PDB entry 4O9A | X-ray diffraction, 1.52 A resolution | chains B and C of the 4 polymer chains in the assembly

[Chain B (and C)]
Protein: Acetyl-CoA acetyltransferase
Organism: Ralstonia eutropha
Notes: EC 2.3.1.9; fragment: c88s; chain C of this document is another copy of the same molecule, construct and numbering; everything in this record applies to it too
UniProtKB: P14611 (THIL_CUPNH); residue numbers follow UniProt; this construct covers 2-393
Sequence (398 residues; row label = number of the first residue in the row; numbers below 1 keep their minus sign (His-4 is residue -4)):
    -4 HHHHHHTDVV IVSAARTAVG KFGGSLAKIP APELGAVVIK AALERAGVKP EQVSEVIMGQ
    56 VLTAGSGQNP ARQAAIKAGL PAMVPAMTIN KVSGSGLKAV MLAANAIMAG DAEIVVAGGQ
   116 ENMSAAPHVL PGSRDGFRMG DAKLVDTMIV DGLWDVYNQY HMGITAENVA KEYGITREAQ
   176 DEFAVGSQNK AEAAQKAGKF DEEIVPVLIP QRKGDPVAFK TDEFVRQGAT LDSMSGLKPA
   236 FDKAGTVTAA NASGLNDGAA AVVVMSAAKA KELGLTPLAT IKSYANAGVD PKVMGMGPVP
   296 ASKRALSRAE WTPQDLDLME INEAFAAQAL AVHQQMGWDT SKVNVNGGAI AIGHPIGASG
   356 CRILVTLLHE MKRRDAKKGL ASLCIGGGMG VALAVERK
Unresolved in the structure: -4 to 1
Sequence notes: expression tag (-4 to 1); engineered mutation Ser88 (Cys in P14611)
UniProt features mapped onto this chain:
  - active site (Proton acceptor): His349, Cys379
  - mutagenesis: His156 (H156A: Almost complete loss of acetoacetyl-CoA thiolase activity), Phe219 (F219A: About 50% loss of acetoacetyl-CoA thiolase activity; F219Y: 2-fold increase of acetoacetyl-CoA thiolase activity), Arg221 (R221A: Almost complete loss of acetoacetyl-CoA thiolase activity), Ser248 (S248A: About 40% loss of acetoacetyl-CoA thiolase activity), His349 (H349A: Almost complete loss of acetoacetyl-CoA thiolase activity), Cys379 (C379S: Almost complete loss of acetoacetyl-CoA thiolase activity)

[Chain B / chain C interface]
Contacting residue pairs (31):
  Phe17(B) with Arg133(C)
  His123(B) with Phe132(C); Gly135(C), hydrogen bond (side chain-backbone)
  Leu125(B) with Leu139(C), hydrophobic
  Phe132(B) with His123(C)
  Arg133(B) with Phe17(C)
  Met134(B) with Asp141(C); Met143(C), hydrophobic; Ile144(C), hydrophobic; Leu250(C), hydrophobic
  Gly135(B) with His123(C), hydrogen bond (backbone-side chain); Asp141(C), hydrogen bond (backbone-side chain); Ile144(C)
  Asp136(B) with Lys138(C), salt bridge; Leu139(C); Val140(C); Asp141(C), hydrogen bond (side chain-backbone)
  Ala137(B) with Lys138(C); Leu139(C), hydrogen bond (backbone-backbone)
  Lys138(B) with Asp136(C); Ala137(C)
  Leu139(B) with Leu125(C), hydrophobic; Asp136(C); Ala137(C), hydrogen bond (backbone-backbone)
  Val140(B) with Asp136(C)
  Asp141(B) with Met134(C); Gly135(C), hydrogen bond (side chain-backbone); Asp136(C), hydrogen bond (backbone-side chain)
  Met143(B) with Met134(C), hydrophobic
  Ile144(B) with Gly135(C)
  Leu250(B) with Met134(C), hydrophobic

[In short]
The chain B/chain C interface involves 16 residues from each chain, with 8 hydrogen bonds and 1 salt bridge.
Polar pairs include Asp136(B)-Lys138(C), His123(B)-Gly135(C) and Gly135(B)-Asp141(C). UniProt lists
active-site residues His349(B) and Cys379(B) and 6 mutagenesis sites on chain B.
Both chains are Acetyl-CoA acetyltransferase (Ralstonia eutropha). Entry 4O9A (Crystal structure of
Beta-ketothiolase (PhaA) from Ralstonia eutropha H16) was determined by X-ray diffraction, deposited together
with 4O99 and 4O9C.
